PDB entry 4V4O | X-ray diffraction, 2.80 A resolution | chains G and U of the 21 polymer chains in the assembly

# Chain G
Protein: cpn60(GroEL)
From: Thermus thermophilus
UniProtKB: P61490 (CH60_THET2); aligned to UniProt positions 1-543 over residues 2-544 (the alignment contains insertions or deletions, so no single offset holds)
Amino-acid sequence (543 residues; numbered 2 to 544; the number before each row is that of its first residue):
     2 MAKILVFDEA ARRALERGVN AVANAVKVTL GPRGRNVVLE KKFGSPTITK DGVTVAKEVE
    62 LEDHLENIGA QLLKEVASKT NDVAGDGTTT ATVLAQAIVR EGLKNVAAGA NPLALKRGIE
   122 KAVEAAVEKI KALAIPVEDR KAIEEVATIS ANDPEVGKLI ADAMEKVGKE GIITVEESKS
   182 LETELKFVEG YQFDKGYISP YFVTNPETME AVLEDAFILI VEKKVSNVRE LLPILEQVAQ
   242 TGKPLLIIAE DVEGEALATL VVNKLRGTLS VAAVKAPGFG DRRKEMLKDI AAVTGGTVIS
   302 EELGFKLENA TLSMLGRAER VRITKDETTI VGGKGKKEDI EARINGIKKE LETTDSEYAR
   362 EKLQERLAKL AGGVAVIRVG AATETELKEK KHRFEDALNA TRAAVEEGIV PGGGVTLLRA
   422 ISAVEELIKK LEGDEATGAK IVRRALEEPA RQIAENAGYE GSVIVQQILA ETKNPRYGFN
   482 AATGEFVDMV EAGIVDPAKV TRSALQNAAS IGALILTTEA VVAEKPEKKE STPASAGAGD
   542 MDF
Disordered / not traced: 2, 528-544
Metal / ion sites: Mg2+: D87 (together with ADP)
Small-molecule neighbours: ADP (adenosine-5'-diphosphate): T30, L31, G32, P33, K51, D87, G88, T89, T90, T91, I150, S151, N153, G413, G414, G415, I454, F480, N481, A482, A483, M490, I495, V496, D497
Curated features (UniProtKB/Swiss-Prot):
  - binding site (ATP): T30 to P33, K51, D87 to T91, G414, N481 to A483, D497

# Chain U
Protein: cpn10(GroES)
From: Thermus thermophilus
UniProtKB: P61492 (CH10_THET2); residue numbers follow UniProt; this construct covers 1-100
Amino-acid sequence (100 residues; row label = number of the first residue in the row):
     1 AAEVKTVIKP LGDRVVVKRI EEEPKTKGGI VLPDTAKEKP QKGKVIAVGT GRVLENGQRV
    61 PLEVKEGDIV VFAKYGGTEI EIDGEEYVIL SERDLLAVLQ
Disordered / not traced: 1-4

# How chain G and chain U interact
Pairs across the interface (22):
  V229(G) - L32(U)  hydrophobic
  V229(G) - P33(U)  hydrophobic
  V229(G) - A36(U)  hydrophobic
  R230(G) - E38(U)  salt bridge
  L233(G) - I30(U)  hydrophobic
  L236(G) - I30(U)  hydrophobic
  E237(G) - T26(U)
  E237(G) - K27(U)
  E237(G) - G28(U)
  E237(G) - I30(U)
  E256(G) - P33(U)
  E256(G) - T35(U)
  E256(G) - A36(U)  hydrogen bond (side chain-backbone)
  A259(G) - P33(U)  hydrophobic
  T260(G) - I30(U)
  T260(G) - P33(U)
  V263(G) - V31(U)  hydrophobic
  N264(G) - G29(U)
  N264(G) - I30(U)
  N264(G) - V31(U)  hydrogen bond (side chain-backbone)
  R267(G) - V31(U)
  T269(G) - G29(U)  hydrogen bond (side chain-backbone)
Interface residues without a listed pair, chain U (12 interface residues in all): K25

# In short
The chain G/chain U interface involves 12 residues from each chain, with 3 hydrogen bonds and 1 salt bridge.
Polar contacts include R230(G)-E38(U), E256(G)-A36(U) and N264(G)-V31(U). Chain G binds ADP. UniProt lists 15
ATP-binding residues on chain G.
Here chain G is cpn60(GroEL) and chain U is cpn10(GroES), both from Thermus thermophilus. Entry 4V4O (Crystal
Structure of the Chaperonin Complex Cpn60/Cpn10/(ADP)7 from Thermus Thermophilus) was determined by X-ray
diffraction.
